PDB entry 9E6Y | X-ray diffraction, 2.20 A resolution | chains D and A

== Chain D ==
Protein: Nectin-2
Source organism: Homo sapiens
UniProt: Q92692 (NECT2_HUMAN); residue numbers follow UniProt; this construct covers 32-158
Amino-acid sequence (132 residues; row label = number of the first residue in the row):
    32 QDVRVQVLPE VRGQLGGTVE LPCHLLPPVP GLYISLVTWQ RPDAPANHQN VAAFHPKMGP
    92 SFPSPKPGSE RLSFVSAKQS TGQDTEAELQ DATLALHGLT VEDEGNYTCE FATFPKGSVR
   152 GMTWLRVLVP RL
Not modelled in the structure: 32-33
Construct notes: expression tag (159-163)
Disulfide bonds: Cys54-Cys140
Swiss-Prot annotation at these positions:
  - glycosylation: Asn137 (N-linked (GlcNAc...) asparagine)
  - mutagenesis: Asn81 (N81A: Abolishes homodimerization), Met89 (M89F: Loss of entry of HHV-1/Rid1 and HSV-2. No effect on PRV entry; M89I: Increased entry of HHV-1/Rid1 and HSV-2)

== Chain A ==
Protein: Transmembrane protein PVRIG
Source organism: Homo sapiens
UniProt: Q6DKI7 (PVRIG_HUMAN); residues 1-132 here correspond to UniProt positions 41-172 (UniProt number = residue number + 40)
Amino-acid sequence (133 residues; each row starts with the number of its first residue):
     1 TPEVWVQVRM EATELSSFTI RCGFLGSGSI SLVTVSWGGP NGAGGTTLAV LHPERGIRQW
    61 APARQARWET QSSISLILEG SGASSPCANT TFCCKFASFP EGSWEACGSL PPSSDPGLSA
   121 PPTPAPILRA DLR
Not modelled in the structure: 81-85, 114-133
Construct notes: expression tag (133)
Disulfide bonds: Cys22-Cys94, Cys93-Cys107
Glycans and other covalent adducts: N-acetylglucosamine (NAG) linked to Asn89

== Chain D / chain A interface ==
Pairs across the interface - 47 pairs, chain D then chain A:
  Tyr64(D) - His52(A)
  Tyr64(D) - Arg55(A)
  Ser66(D) - Ser31(A)  hydrogen bond (side chain-backbone)
  Ser66(D) - His52(A)  hydrogen bond
  Leu67(D) - Ser31(A)
  Leu67(D) - Ala97(A)  hydrophobic
  Leu67(D) - Ser98(A)
  Leu67(D) - Phe99(A)  hydrophobic
  Thr69(D) - Ser103(A)  hydrogen bond
  Gln71(D) - Ser103(A)  hydrogen bond (side chain-backbone)
  Ala77(D) - Trp104(A)
  Asn81(D) - Glu101(A)
  Asn81(D) - Gly102(A)
  Asn81(D) - Ser103(A)  hydrogen bond (side chain-backbone)
  Asn81(D) - Trp104(A)
  Ala84(D) - Phe99(A)
  His86(D) - Ser31(A)
  His86(D) - Phe99(A)
  Met89(D) - Phe99(A)  hydrophobic
  Gly90(D) - Phe99(A)
  Pro91(D) - Phe99(A)
  Ser92(D) - Phe99(A)
  Ser92(D) - Pro100(A)  hydrogen bond (side chain-backbone)
  Pro94(D) - Pro100(A)
  Pro94(D) - Glu101(A)
  Glu141(D) - Lys95(A)  salt bridge
  Glu141(D) - Ser103(A)
  Ala143(D) - Leu32(A)
  Ala143(D) - Ala97(A)  hydrophobic
  Thr144(D) - Leu32(A)
  Thr144(D) - Val50(A)
  Phe145(D) - Val50(A)  hydrophobic
  Phe145(D) - His52(A)
  Phe145(D) - Arg55(A)
  Phe145(D) - Gly56(A)
  Phe145(D) - Arg58(A)
  Pro146(D) - Val50(A)
  Pro146(D) - Arg58(A)
  Pro146(D) - Trp60(A)
  Lys147(D) - Val50(A)
  Gly148(D) - Thr34(A)
  Gly148(D) - Val50(A)
  Ser149(D) - Thr34(A)  hydrogen bond
  Ser149(D) - Gly42(A)
  Ser149(D) - Lys95(A)
  Arg151(D) - Ala43(A)
  Arg151(D) - Lys95(A)
Interface residues without a listed pair, chain D (24 interface residues in all): Phe85
Interface residues without a listed pair, chain A (22 interface residues in all): Asn41, Thr47

== In short ==
Chain D and chain A form an interface of 24 and 22 residues respectively, with 7 hydrogen bonds and 1 salt
bridge. Polar pairs include Glu141(D)-Lys95(A), Ser66(D)-Ser31(A) and Ser66(D)-His52(A). N-acetylglucosamine
is covalently linked to Asn89(A). From UniProt: 2 mutagenesis sites on chain D.
Here chain D is Nectin-2 and chain A is Transmembrane protein PVRIG, both from Homo sapiens. Entry 9E6Y
(Structure of CD112 (Nectin-2) domain 1 bound to CD112R (PVRIG)) was determined by X-ray diffraction.
